Entry 351C (X-ray diffraction, 1.60 A resolution); this record covers chain A.

# Chain A
Protein: Cytochrome C551
Source organism: Pseudomonas aeruginosa
UniProtKB: P00099 (CY551_PSEAE); residues 1-82 here correspond to UniProt positions 23-104 (UniProt number = residue number + 22)
Sequence (82 residues; numbered 1 to 82; the number before each row is that of its first residue):
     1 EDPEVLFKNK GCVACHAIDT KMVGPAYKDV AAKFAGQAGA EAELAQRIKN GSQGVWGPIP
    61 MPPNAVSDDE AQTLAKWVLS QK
Bound ions: heme Fe: His16, Met61
Ligand contacts: heme (HEM): Lys10, Gly11, Cys12, Cys15, His16, Val23, Gly24, Pro25, Tyr27, Val30, Phe34, Leu44, Arg47, Ile48, Ser52, Gln53, Gly54, Val55, Trp56, Gly57, Ile59, Pro60, Met61, Pro62, Asn64, Val66, Leu74, Val78
Curated features (UniProtKB/Swiss-Prot):
  - binding site (heme c): Cys12, Cys15, His16, Met61

# Overview
Chain A binds heme. His16 and Met61 coordinate a heme Fe ion. From UniProt: 4 heme c-binding residues.
Chain A is Cytochrome C551 (Pseudomonas aeruginosa); the structure, Structure of cytochrome C551 from P.
aeruginosa refined at 1.6 angstroms resolution and comparison of the ..., was determined by X-ray diffraction
(same publication as 451C).
